Entry 7S2S (X-ray diffraction, 1.93 A resolution); this record covers chains C and B.

# Chain C
Molecule: IL2Rb-binding nanobody
Source organism: Camelus bactrianus
Notes: antibody fragment or engineered binder
Chain sequence (154 residues; each row starts with the number of its first residue):
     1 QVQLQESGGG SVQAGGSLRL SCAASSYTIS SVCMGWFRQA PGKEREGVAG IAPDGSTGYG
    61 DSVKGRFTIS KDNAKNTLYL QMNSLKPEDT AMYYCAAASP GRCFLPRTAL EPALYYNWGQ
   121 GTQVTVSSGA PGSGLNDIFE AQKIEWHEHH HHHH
Unresolved in the structure: 1-2, 130-154
Modified / non-standard residues: Lys71 (N-dimethyl-lysine; MLY)
Cystine bridges: Cys22-Cys95, Cys33-Cys103

# Chain B
Molecule: Interleukin-2 receptor subunit beta
Source organism: Homo sapiens
Notes: fragment: extracellular domain
UniProtKB: P14784 (IL2RB_HUMAN); numbering as in UniProt (aligned over 27-236)
Chain sequence (216 residues; row label = number of the first residue in the row):
    27 AVNGTSQFTC FYNSRANISC VWSQDGALQD TSCQVHAWPD RRRWNQTCEL LPVSQASWAC
    87 NLILGAPDSQ KLTTVDIVTL RVLCREGVRW RVMAIQDFKP FENLRLMAPI SLQVVHVETH
   147 RCNISWEISQ ASHYFERHLE FEARTLSPGH TWEEAPLLTL KQKQEWICLE TLTPDTQYEF
   207 QVRVKPLQGE FTTWSPWSQP LAFRTKPAAL HHHHHH
Unresolved in the structure: 27-31, 52-56, 236-242
Construct notes: expression tag (237-242)
Modified / non-standard residues: Lys97 (N-dimethyl-lysine; MLY); Lys211 (N-dimethyl-lysine; MLY)
UniProt features mapped onto this chain:
  - motif: Trp220 to Ser224 (WSXWS motif)
  - glycosylation (N-linked (GlcNAc...) asparagine): Asn29, Asn43, Asn71, Asn149
  - natural variant: Leu77 (L77P: In IMD63), Pro222 to Ser224 (deletion: In IMD63)
Cystine bridges: Cys36-Cys46, Cys59-Cys110, Cys74-Cys86
Covalently attached groups: glycan linked to Asn43, Asn71; N-acetylglucosamine (NAG) linked to Asn149

# Chain C / chain B interface
Contacting residue pairs (23; chain C residue first):
  Gly101(C) with Asp123(B)
  Arg102(C) with Gln122(B), hydrogen bond; Asp123(B), hydrogen bond (backbone-backbone); Asn129(B), hydrogen bond; Phe217(B)
  Cys103(C) with Asp123(B)
  Phe104(C) with Asp123(B), hydrogen bond (backbone-side chain); Lys125(B)
  Leu105(C) with Thr105(B); Asp123(B), hydrogen bond (backbone-side chain)
  Arg107(C) with Trp64(B); Asp66(B), salt bridge; Thr105(B), hydrogen bond
  Thr108(C) with Thr105(B); Ile121(B); Asp123(B), hydrogen bond
  Glu111(C) with Val118(B); Ile121(B)
  Ala113(C) with Val118(B); Met119(B); Ile121(B)
  Leu114(C) with Ile121(B)
  Tyr116(C) with Ser32(B), hydrogen bond (side chain-backbone)
Other interface residues (no listed pair), chain C (12 interface residues in all): Pro100
Other interface residues (no listed pair), chain B (14 interface residues in all): Ile103, Ala120

# In short
12 residues of chain C and 14 residues of chain B are in contact, with 8 hydrogen bonds and 1 salt bridge.
Among the polar pairs are Arg107(C)-Asp66(B), Arg102(C)-Gln122(B) and Arg102(C)-Asn129(B). Covalently linked
N-acetylglucosamine: at Asn149(B).
Chain C is IL2Rb-binding nanobody (Camelus bactrianus) and chain B is Interleukin-2 receptor subunit beta
(Homo sapiens); the structure, nanobody bound to Interleukin-2Rbeta, was determined by X-ray diffraction.
